PDB entry 8FTD | electron microscopy, 2.76 A resolution | chains J and L of the 10 polymer chains in the assembly

Chain J:
Name: DNA-directed RNA polymerase subunit beta'
Organism: Escherichia coli
Notes: EC 2.7.7.6
UniProtKB: P0A8T7 (RPOC_ECOLI); residue numbers follow UniProt; this construct covers 1-1407
Sequence (1407 residues; each row starts with the number of its first residue):
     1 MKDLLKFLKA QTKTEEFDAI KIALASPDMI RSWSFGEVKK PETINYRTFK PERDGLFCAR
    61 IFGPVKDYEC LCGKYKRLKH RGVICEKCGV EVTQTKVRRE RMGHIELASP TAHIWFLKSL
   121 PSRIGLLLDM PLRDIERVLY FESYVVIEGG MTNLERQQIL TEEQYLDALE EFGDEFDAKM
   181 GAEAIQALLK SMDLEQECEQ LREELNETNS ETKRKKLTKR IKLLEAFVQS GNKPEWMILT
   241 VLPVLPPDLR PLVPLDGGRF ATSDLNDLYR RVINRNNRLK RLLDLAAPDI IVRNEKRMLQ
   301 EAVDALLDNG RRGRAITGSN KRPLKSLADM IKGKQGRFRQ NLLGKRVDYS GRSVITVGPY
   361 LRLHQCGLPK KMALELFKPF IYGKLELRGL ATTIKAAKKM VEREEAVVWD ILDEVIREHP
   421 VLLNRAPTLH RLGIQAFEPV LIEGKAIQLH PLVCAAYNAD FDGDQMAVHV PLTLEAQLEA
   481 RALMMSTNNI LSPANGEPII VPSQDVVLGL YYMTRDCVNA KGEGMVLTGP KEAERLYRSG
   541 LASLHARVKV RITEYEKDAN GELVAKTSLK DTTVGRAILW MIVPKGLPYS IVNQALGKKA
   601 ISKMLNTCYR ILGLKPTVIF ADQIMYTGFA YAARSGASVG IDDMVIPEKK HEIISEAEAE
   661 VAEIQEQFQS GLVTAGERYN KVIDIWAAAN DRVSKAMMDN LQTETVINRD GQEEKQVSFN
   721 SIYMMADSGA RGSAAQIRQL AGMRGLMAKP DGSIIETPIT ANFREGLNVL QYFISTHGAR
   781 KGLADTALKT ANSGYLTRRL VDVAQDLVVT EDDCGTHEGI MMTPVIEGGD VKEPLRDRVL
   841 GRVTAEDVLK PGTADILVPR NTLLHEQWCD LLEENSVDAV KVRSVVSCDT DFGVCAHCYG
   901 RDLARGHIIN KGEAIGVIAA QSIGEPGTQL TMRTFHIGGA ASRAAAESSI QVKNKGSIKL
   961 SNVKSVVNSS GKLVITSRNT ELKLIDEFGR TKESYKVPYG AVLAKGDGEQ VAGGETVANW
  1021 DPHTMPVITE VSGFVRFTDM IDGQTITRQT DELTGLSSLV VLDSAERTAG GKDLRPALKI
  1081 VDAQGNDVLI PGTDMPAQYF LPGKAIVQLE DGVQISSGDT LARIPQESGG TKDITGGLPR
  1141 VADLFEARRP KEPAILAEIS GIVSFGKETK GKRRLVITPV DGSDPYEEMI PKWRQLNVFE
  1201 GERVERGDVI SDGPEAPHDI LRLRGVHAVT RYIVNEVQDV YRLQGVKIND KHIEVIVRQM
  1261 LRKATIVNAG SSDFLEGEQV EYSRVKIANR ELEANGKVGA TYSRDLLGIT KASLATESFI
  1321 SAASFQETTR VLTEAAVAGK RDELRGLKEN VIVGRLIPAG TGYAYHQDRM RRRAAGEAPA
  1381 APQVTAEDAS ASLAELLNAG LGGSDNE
Disordered / not traced: 1-15, 932-947, 1127-1133, 1376-1407
Ion coordination: Zn2+ site 1: Cys70, Cys72, Cys85, Cys88; Mg2+: Asp462, Asp464; Zn2+ site 2: Cys814, Cys888, Cys895, Cys898
UniProt features mapped onto this chain:
  - binding site (Zn(2+)): Cys70, Cys72, Cys85, Cys88, Cys814, Cys888, Cys895, Cys898
  - binding site (Mg(2+)): Asp460, Asp462, Asp464
  - modified residue: Lys983 (N6-acetyllysine)
  - mutagenesis: Gln504 (Q504P: Resistant to antibiotics salinamide A and B), Asn690 (N690D: Resistant to antibiotics salinamide A and B), Met697 (M697V: Resistant to antibiotics salinamide A and B), Ala735 (A735T: Resistant to antibiotics salinamide A and B), Arg738 (R738C/H/P/S: Resistant to antibiotics salinamide A and B), Ala748 (A748E: Resistant to antibiotics salinamide A and B), Pro758 (P758S/T: Resistant to antibiotics salinamide A and B), Phe763 (F763C: Resistant to antibiotics salinamide A and B), Ser775 (S775A: Resistant to antibiotics salinamide A and B), Ala779 (A779T/V: Resistant to antibiotics salinamide A and B), Arg780 (R780C: Resistant to antibiotics salinamide A and B), Gly782 (G782A/C: Resistant to antibiotics salinamide A and B), 1 further mutagenesis entry in UniProt

Chain L:
Name: RNA polymerase sigma factor RpoD
Organism: Escherichia coli
UniProtKB: Q0P6L9 (Q0P6L9_ECOLX); residue numbers follow UniProt; this construct covers 1-235, 241-613
Sequence (608 residues; row label = number of the first residue in the row; note: 5 numbers in that range are skipped by the numbering (no residue carries them; nothing is unmodelled there)):
     1 MEQNPQSQLK LLVTRGKEQG YLTYAEVNDH LPEDIVDSDQ IEDIIQMIND MGIQVMEEAP
    61 DADDLMLAEN TADEDAAEAA AQVLSSVESE IGRTTDPVRM YMREMGTVEL LTREGEIDIA
   121 KRIEDGINQV QCSVAEYPEA ITYLLEQYDR VEAEEARLSD LITGFVDPNA EEDLAPTATH
   181 VGSELSQEDL DDDEDEDEED GDDDSADDDN SIDPELAREK FAELRAQYVV TRDTI
   241 KHATAQEEIL KLSEVFKQFR LVPKQFDYLV NSMRVMMDRV RTQERLIMKL CVEQCKMPKK
   301 NFITLFTGNE TSDTWFNAAI AMNKPWSEKL HDVSEEVHRA LQKLQQIEEE TGLTIEQVKD
   361 INRRMSIGEA KARRAKKEMV EANLRLVISI AKKYTNRGLQ FLDLIQEGNI GLMKAVDKFE
   421 YRRGYKFSTY ATWWIRQAIT RSIADQARTI RIPVHMIETI NKLNRISRQM LQEMGREPTP
   481 EELAERMLMP EDKIRKVLKI AKEPISMETP IGDDEDSHLG DFIEDTTLEL PLDSATTESL
   541 RAATHDVLAG LTAREAKVLR MRFGIDMNTD YTLEEVGKQF DVTRERIRQI EAKALRKLRH
   601 PSRSEVLRSF LDD
Disordered / not traced: 1-89, 167-213, 241-242
Small-molecule neighbours:
  - chapso (1N7), molecule 1: Ile505, Pro510, Ile511, Gly512, Leu519
  - chapso (1N7), molecule 2: Ile511, Leu519, Phe522

Chain J / chain L interface:
Residue-residue contacts - 66 pairs, chain J then chain L:
  Glu42(J) - Arg451(L)  salt bridge
  Thr43(J) - Thr449(L)  hydrogen bond (side chain-backbone)
  Thr43(J) - Ile450(L)
  Ile44(J) - Ile450(L)
  Tyr46(J) - Ile450(L)  hydrophobic
  Tyr46(J) - Arg451(L)
  Tyr46(J) - Pro453(L)
  Leu78(J) - Asn568(L)
  Lys79(J) - Thr569(L)
  Arg133(J) - Ile91(L)
  Arg133(J) - Gly92(L)
  Arg137(J) - Ile91(L)
  Tyr140(J) - Thr94(L)
  Tyr140(J) - Met100(L)
  Glu142(J) - Ile91(L)
  Glu142(J) - Gly92(L)
  Glu142(J) - Met100(L)
  Gly258(J) - Ala501(L)
  Arg259(J) - Lys502(L)
  Arg259(J) - Glu503(L)  hydrogen bond (side chain-backbone)
  Arg259(J) - Ile505(L)
  Phe260(J) - Pro504(L)
  Phe260(J) - Ile505(L)  hydrogen bond (backbone-backbone)
  Ala261(J) - Ile505(L)
  Ala261(J) - Met507(L)  hydrophobic
  Thr262(J) - Pro504(L)
  Thr262(J) - Ile505(L)  hydrogen bond (backbone-backbone)
  Thr262(J) - Ser506(L)
  Thr262(J) - Met507(L)  hydrogen bond (backbone-backbone)
  Ser263(J) - Glu508(L)
  Asp264(J) - Ser506(L)  hydrogen bond
  Asp264(J) - Glu508(L)
  Arg270(J) - Arg448(L)  hydrogen bond (side chain-backbone)
  Arg270(J) - Thr449(L)
  Asn274(J) - Gln446(L)
  Arg275(J) - Asp403(L)  salt bridge
  Arg278(J) - Asp403(L)  salt bridge
  Arg278(J) - Gln406(L)
  Arg278(J) - Glu407(L)  salt bridge
  Arg278(J) - Gln446(L)
  Arg281(J) - Glu407(L)  salt bridge
  Leu282(J) - Gln406(L)
  Leu282(J) - Ile410(L)  hydrophobic
  Ile290(J) - Glu104(L)
  Ile291(J) - Gln406(L)
  Ile291(J) - Asn409(L)
  Asn294(J) - Tyr101(L)
  Asn294(J) - Leu402(L)
  Asn294(J) - Gln406(L)  hydrogen bond
  Glu295(J) - Gln406(L)  hydrogen bond
  Arg297(J) - Met100(L)
  Arg297(J) - Glu104(L)  salt bridge
  Met298(J) - Leu402(L)  hydrophobic
  Met298(J) - Asp403(L)
  Met298(J) - Gln406(L)
  Glu301(J) - Pro97(L)
  Arg322(J) - Pro510(L)
  Lys325(J) - Glu508(L)
  Gln335(J) - Asp516(L)
  Thr392(J) - Ser609(L)
  Ile394(J) - Leu532(L)  hydrophobic
  Ile394(J) - Thr536(L)
  Lys395(J) - Thr536(L)
  Lys395(J) - Asp612(L)
  Lys398(J) - Leu532(L)
  Lys399(J) - Asp612(L)  hydrogen bond (side chain-backbone)
Interface residues without a listed pair, chain J (47 interface residues in all): Phe141, Ser143, Pro251, Val253, Arg271, Leu285, Pro288, Asp289, Thr393
Interface residues without a listed pair, chain L (53 interface residues in all): Arg93, Thr95, Arg103, Met105, Lys377, Val380, Glu381, Leu384, Gln400, Met413, Ala447, Ile452, Ile523, Ala535, Glu605, Val606, Phe610, Asp613

Summary:
The interface between chain J and chain L involves 47 residues on one side and 53 on the other; the contacts
include 10 hydrogen bonds and 6 salt bridges. Polar contacts include Glu42(J)-Arg451(L), Arg275(J)-Asp403(L)
and Arg278(J)-Asp403(L). Ligands of chain L: chapso.
Here chain J is DNA-directed RNA polymerase subunit beta' and chain L is RNA polymerase sigma factor RpoD,
both from Escherichia coli. Entry 8FTD (Structure of Escherichia coli CedA in complex with transcription
initiation complex) was determined by electron microscopy.
